Entry 4P3G (X-ray diffraction, 2.70 A resolution); this record covers chains C and D of the 4 polymer chains in the assembly.

[Chain C (and D)]
Protein: Signal recognition particle subunit SRP68
Source organism: Chaetomium thermophilum
Notes: chain D of this document is another copy of the same molecule, construct and numbering; everything in this record applies to it too
Reference sequence: G0S5V2 (G0S5V2_CHATD); residue numbers follow UniProt; this construct covers 2-217
Sequence (224 residues; row label = number of the first residue in the row; numbers below 1 keep their minus sign (Mse-6 is residue -6)):
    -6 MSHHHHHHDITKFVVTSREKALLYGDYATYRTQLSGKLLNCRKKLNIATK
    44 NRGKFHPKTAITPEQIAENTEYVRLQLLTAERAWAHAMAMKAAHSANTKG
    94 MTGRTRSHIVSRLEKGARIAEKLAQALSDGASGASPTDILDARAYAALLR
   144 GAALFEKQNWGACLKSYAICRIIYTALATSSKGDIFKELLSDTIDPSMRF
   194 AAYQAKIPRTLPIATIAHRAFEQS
Disordered / not traced: -6 to -2, 41-53, 90-93, 200-217 (chain D: -6 to -1, 41-53, 91-92, 201, 211-217)
Sequence notes: initiating methionine (-6); expression tag (-5 to 1)
Modified positions: Mse-6 (selenomethionine); Mse81, Mse83, Mse94, Mse191 (selenomethionine; parent Met)

[How chain C and chain D interact]
Residue-residue contacts (6):
  Arg97(C) - His101(D)  hydrogen bond
  Ser104(C) - Ser100(D)  hydrogen bond
  Ser104(C) - Ser104(D)  hydrogen bond
  Glu107(C) - Lys150(D)  salt bridge
  Lys150(C) - Glu107(D)  salt bridge
  Lys150(C) - Lys150(D)
Interface residues without a listed pair, chain C (5 interface residues in all): Ser100
Interface residues without a listed pair, chain D (7 interface residues in all): His79, Arg105

[In short]
Chain C and chain D form an interface of 5 and 7 residues respectively, with 3 hydrogen bonds and 2 salt
bridges. Polar pairs include Glu107(C)-Lys150(D), Arg97(C)-His101(D) and Ser104(C)-Ser100(D).
Chain C and chain D are both Signal recognition particle subunit SRP68 (Chaetomium thermophilum); the
structure, Structure of the SRP68-RBD from Chaetomium thermophilum, was determined by X-ray diffraction (same
publication as 4P3E and 4P3F).
